Entry 9JNU (electron microscopy, 2.50 A resolution); this record covers chains D and J of the 11 polymer chains in the assembly.

# Chain D
Protein: Histone H2B
Organism: Xenopus laevis
UniProt: A0A8J0U496 (A0A8J0U496_XENLA); residues 1-122 here correspond to UniProt positions 5-126 (UniProt number = residue number + 4)
Chain sequence (122 residues; row label = number of the first residue in the row):
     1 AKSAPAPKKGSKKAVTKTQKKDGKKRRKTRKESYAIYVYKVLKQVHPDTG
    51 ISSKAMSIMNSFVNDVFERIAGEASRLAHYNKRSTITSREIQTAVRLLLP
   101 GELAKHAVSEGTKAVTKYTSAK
Disordered / not traced: 1-28, 122

# Chain J
Molecule: 146-nt DNA strand
Organism: Escherichia coli K-12
Sequence (146 nucleotides; row label = number of the first residue in the row):
     1 ATCGGATGTATATATCTGACACGTGCCTGGAGACTAGGGAGTAATCCCCT
    51 TGGCGGTTAAAACGCGGGGGACAGCGCGTACGTGCGTTTAAGCGGTGCTA
   101 GAGCTGTCTACGACCAATTGAGCGGCCTCGGCACCGGGATTCTCGA

# Chain D / chain J interface
Residue-residue contacts (12; chain D residue first):
  Thr-29(D) with DC104(J), hydrogen bond to the phosphate
  Arg-30(D) with DT28(J), salt bridge to the phosphate
  Tyr-39(D) with DC20(J), phosphate contact
  Gly-50(D) with DC20(J), phosphate contact
  Ile-51(D) with DA19(J), sugar contact; DC20(J), phosphate contact
  Ser-52(D) with DA19(J), hydrogen bond to the phosphate
  Ser-53(D) with DA19(J), hydrogen bond to the phosphate
  Arg-83(D) with DG39(J), phosphate contact; DA40(J), salt bridge to the phosphate
  Ser-84(D) with DG39(J), hydrogen bond to the phosphate
  Thr-85(D) with DG39(J), hydrogen bond to the phosphate
Interface residues without a listed pair, chain J (9 interface residues in all): DA21, DC27, DG38

# Overview
10 residues of chain D face 9 of chain J across their interface, with 5 hydrogen bonds and 2 salt bridges.
Polar contacts include Thr-29(D)/DC104(J), Ser-52(D)/DA19(J) and Ser-53(D)/DA19(J).
Here chain D is Histone H2B (Xenopus laevis) and chain J is a 146-nt DNA strand (Escherichia coli K-12). Entry
9JNU (Structure of isw1-nucleosome complex in ADP state) was determined by electron microscopy, deposited
together with 9JNT, 9JNV, 9JO2, 9JO5, 9LIU and 9LJ2.
